PDB entry 4V4V | electron microscopy, 15.00 A resolution (very low resolution: no residue pairs are listed; an interface is given only as per-side residue counts) | chains B0 and BA of the 52 polymer chains in the assembly

# Chain B0
Molecule: 23S ribosomal RNA
Organism: Escherichia coli
Sequence (2740 nucleotides; numbered 16 to 2902; 147 numbers in that range are skipped by the numbering (no residue carries them; nothing is unmodelled there); the number before each row is that of its first residue):
    16 CGUACACGGU GGAUGCCCUG GCAGUCA
    44 AGGCGAUGAA GGACGUGCUA AUCUGCGAUA AGCGUCGGUA AGGUGAUAUG AACCGUU
   102 UAACCGGCGA UUUCCGAAUG GGGAA
   128 CCC
   140 CG
   149 AUCAUU
   161 AUCCA
   172 AAUGAGGCGA ACCGGGGGAA CUGAAACAUC UAAGUACCCC GAGGAAAAGA AAUCAACCGA
   232 GAUUCCCCCA GUAGCGGCGA GCGAACGGGG AGCAGCCC
   271 GAGCCU
   278 AAUCAGUGUG UGUGUU
   295 GUGGAAGCGU CUGGAAAGGC GCGCGAUACA GGGUGACAGC CCCGUACAC
   347 AAUGCACAUG CUGU
   362 AGCUCGAUGA GUAGGGCGGG
   383 C
   385 CGUGGUA
   393 CCUGUCUGAA UAUGGGGGGA CCAUCCUCCA AGGCUAAAUA CUC
   437 UGACUGACCG AUAGUGAACC AGUACCGUGA GGGAAAGGCG AAAAGAACCC CGGCGAGGGG
   497 AGUGAAAAAG AACCUGAAAC CGUGUACGUA CAAGCAGUGG GAGGCACCUU AUGCGUGUUA
   557 UGGCGUGCCU UUUGUAUAAU GGGUCAGCGA CUUAUAUUCU GUAGCAAGGU UAACC
   617 GGGGAGCCGA AGGGAAACCG AGUCUUAAC
   647 GGGCGUUAAG UUGCAGGGUA UAGACCCGAA ACCCGGUGAU CUAGCCAUGG GCAGGUUGAA
   707 GGUUGGGUAA CACUAACUGG AGGACCGAAC CGACUAAUGU UGAAAAAUUA GCGGAUGACU
   767 UGUGGCUGGG GGUGAAAGGC CAAUCAAACC GGGAGAUAGC UGGUUCUCCC CGAAAGCUAU
   827 UUAGGUAGCG CCUCGUGAAU
   848 CAUCUCCGGG GGUAGAGCAC UGUUUCGGCA AGGGGGUC
   891 GACUU
   897 CCAACCCGAU GCAAACUGCG AAUACCGGAG
   928 AUGUUAUCAC GGGAGACACA CGGCGGGUG
   958 UAACGUCCGU CGUGAAGAGG GAAACAACCC AGACCGC
   996 AGCUAAGGUC CCAAAGUCAU GGUUAAGUGG GAAACGAUGU GGGAAGGCCC AGACAGCCAG
  1056 GAUGUUGGCU UAGAAGCAGC CAUCAUUUAA AGAAAGCGUA AUAGCUCACU GGUCGAGUCG
  1116 GCCUGCGCGG AAGAUGUA
  1135 CGGGGCUAAA CCAUGCACCG AAGCUGCGGC AGCGACG
  1173 UUAUGCGUUG UUGGGUAGGG GAGCGUUCUG UA
  1206 GCCUGCGAAG GUGUGCUGUG AGGCAUGCUG GAGGUAUCAG AAGUGCGAAU GCUGACAUAA
  1266 GUAACGAUAA AGCGGGUGAA AAGCCCGCUC GCCGGAAGAC CAAGGGUUCC UGUCCAACGU
  1326 UAAUCGGGGC AGGGUGAGUC GA
  1349 CCCUAAGGCG AGGCCGAAAG GCGUAGUCGA UGGGAAACAG GUUAAUAUUC CUGUACUUGG
  1409 UGUGUGGGUG AUGGAGGGAC GGAGAAGGCU AUGUUAUGCC AAGCUAUGGC UGCUGGUUGG
  1469 UACGCUCAAG GGCGAUCGGG UCAGAAAAUC UACCGGUCAC AUGCCUCAGA CGUAUCGGGA
  1529 GCUUCCUCGG AAGCGAAGUA ACAAA
  1555 GCCCU
  1561 CUUCCAGGAA AAGCUUCUAA ACGUUGAAAC AUGUCAAAUC GUACCCCAAA CCGACACAGG
  1621 UGGUCAGGUA GAGAAUACCA
  1642 GGCGCUUGAG AGAACUCGGG UGAAGGAACU AGGCAAAAUG GUGCCGUAAC UUCGGGAGAA
  1702 GGCACGCUGA U
  1716 UAG
  1728 CUCGC
  1741 CUG
  1746 AUCAGUCGAA GAUACCAGCU GGCUGCAACU GUUUAUUAAA AACACAGCAC UGUGCAAACA
  1806 CGAAAGUGGA CGUAUACGGU GUGACGCCUG CCCGGUGCCG GAAGGUUAA
  1859 UGGGGUU
  1869 GCAA
  1877 AGCUCU
  1887 CGAAGCCCCG GUAAACGGCG GCCGUAACUA UAACGGUCCU AAGGUAGCGA AAUUCCUUGU
  1947 CGGGUAAGUU CCGACCUGCA CGAAUGGCGU AAUGAUGGCC AGGCUGUCUC CACCCGAGAC
  2007 UCAGUGAAAU UGAACUCGCU GUGAAGAUGC AGUGUACCCG CGGCAAGACG GAAAGACCCC
  2067 GUGAACCUUU ACUAUAGCUU GACACUGAAC AUUGAGCCUU GAUGUGUAGG AUAGGUGGGA
  2127 GGCUUUGAAG UGUGGACGCC AGUCUGCAUG GAGCCGGCCU UGAAAUACCA CCCUUUAAUG
  2187 UUUGAUGUUC UAAC
  2207 CCG
  2211 AAUCCGG
  2223 GGACAGUGUC UGGUGGGUAG UUUGACUGGG GCGGUCUCCU CCUAAAGAGU AACGGAGGAG
  2283 CACGAAGGUU GGCUAAUCCU GG
  2310 CAUCAGGAGG UUAGUGCAAU GGCAUAAGCC AGCUUGACUG CGAGCGUGAC GGCGCGAGCA
  2370 GGUGCGAAAG CAGGUCAUAG UGAUCCGGUG GU
  2403 CUGAAUGGAA GGGCCAUCG
  2423 UCAACGGA
  2433 AAAGGUACUC CGGGGAUAAC AGGCUGAUAC CGCCCAAGAG UUCAUAUCGA CGGCGGUGUU
  2493 UGGCACCUCG AUGUCGGCUC AUCACAUCCU GGGGCUGAAG UAGGUCCCAA GGGUAUGGCU
  2553 GUUCGCCAUU UAAAGUGGUA CGCGAGCUGG GUUUAGAACG UCGUGAGACA GUUCGGUCCC
  2613 UAUCUGCCGU GGGCG
  2631 GAGAACUGAG GGGGGCUGCU CCUAGUACGA GAGGACCGGA GUGGACGCAU CACUGGUGUU
  2691 CGGGUUGUCA
  2702 GCCA
  2707 UGGCACUGCC CGGUAGCUAA AUGCGG
  2734 AGAGAUAAGU GCUGAAAGCA UCUAAGCACG AAACUUGCCC CGAGAUGAGU UCUCCC
  2808 GAAGGAACGU UGAAGACGAC GACGUUGAUA GGCCGGGUGU GUAAGCGCAG CAAUGCGUUG
  2868 AGCUAACCGG UACUAAUGAA CCGAGGUCUU GACCA

# Chain BA
Molecule: 50S ribosomal protein L2
Organism: Escherichia coli
Reference sequence: P60422 (RL2_ECOLI); numbering as in UniProt (aligned over 38-264)
Chain sequence (227 residues; each row starts with the number of its first residue):
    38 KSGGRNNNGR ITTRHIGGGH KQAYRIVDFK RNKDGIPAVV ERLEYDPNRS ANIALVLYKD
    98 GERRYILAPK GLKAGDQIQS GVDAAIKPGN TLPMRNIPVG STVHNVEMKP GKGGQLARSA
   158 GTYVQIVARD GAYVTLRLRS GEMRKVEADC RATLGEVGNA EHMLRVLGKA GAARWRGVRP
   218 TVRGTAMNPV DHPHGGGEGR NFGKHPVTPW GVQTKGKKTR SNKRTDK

# Interface between chain B0 and chain BA
At this resolution (15 A) residue pairs are not listed: 47 residues of chain B0 and 131 of chain BA lie at the interface.

# Summary
47 residues of chain B0 and 131 residues of chain BA are in contact.
Chain B0 is 23S ribosomal RNA and chain BA is 50S ribosomal protein L2, both from Escherichia coli; the
structure, Structure of a pre-translocational E. coli ribosome obtained by fitting atomic models for RNA and
protein ..., was determined by electron microscopy, deposited together with 4V4W.
